1O9A - chains A and B; structure by solution NMR.

[Chain A]
Name: Fibronectin
Source organism: Homo sapiens
Notes: fragment: n-terminal f1 module pair, residues 48-140
Reference sequence: P02751 (FINC_HUMAN); residues 17-109 here correspond to UniProt positions 48-140 (UniProt number = residue number + 31)
Chain sequence (93 residues; numbered 17 to 109; the number before each row is that of its first residue):
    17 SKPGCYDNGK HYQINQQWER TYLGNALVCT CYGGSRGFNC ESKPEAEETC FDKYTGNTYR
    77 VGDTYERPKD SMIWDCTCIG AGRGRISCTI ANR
Disulfides: Cys21-Cys47, Cys45-Cys56, Cys66-Cys94, Cys92-Cys104

[Chain B]
Name: Fibronectin binding protein
Notes: fragment: b3 fibronectin-binding repeat, residues 1031-1066
Reference sequence: Q53971 (Q53971); residues 1-36 here correspond to UniProt positions 1031-1066 (UniProt number = residue number + 1030)
Chain sequence (36 residues; row label = number of the first residue in the row):
     1 EESLPTEQGQ SGSTTEVEDS KPKLSIHFDN EWPKED
Not modelled in the structure: 1-12

[Chain A / chain B interface]
Pairs across the interface - 43 pairs, chain A then chain B:
  Tyr22(A) - Trp32(B)
  Asn24(A) - Asn30(B)
  Tyr38(A) - Ile26(B)
  Tyr38(A) - Phe28(B)
  Asn41(A) - Leu24(B)
  Leu43(A) - Leu24(B)
  Gly50(A) - Trp32(B)
  Arg52(A) - His27(B)
  Phe54(A) - His27(B)
  Phe54(A) - Phe28(B)
  Asn55(A) - Ser25(B)
  Asn55(A) - Ile26(B)
  Asn55(A) - His27(B)
  Cys56(A) - Leu24(B)
  Cys56(A) - Ser25(B)
  Cys56(A) - Ile26(B)
  Glu57(A) - Leu24(B)
  Ser58(A) - Lys23(B)
  Ser58(A) - Leu24(B)
  Glu61(A) - Lys21(B)
  Tyr70(A) - Glu18(B)
  Trp90(A) - Thr14(B)
  Trp90(A) - Glu16(B)
  Arg99(A) - Lys21(B)
  Arg99(A) - Pro22(B)
  Arg99(A) - Lys23(B)
  Gly100(A) - Ser20(B)
  Gly100(A) - Lys21(B)
  Arg101(A) - Val17(B)
  Arg101(A) - Asp19(B)
  Arg101(A) - Ser20(B)
  Ile102(A) - Glu18(B)
  Ile102(A) - Asp19(B)
  Ile102(A) - Ser20(B)
  Ser103(A) - Val17(B)
  Cys104(A) - Thr15(B)
  Cys104(A) - Glu16(B)
  Cys104(A) - Val17(B)
  Cys104(A) - Glu18(B)
  Thr105(A) - Thr14(B)
  Thr105(A) - Thr15(B)
  Ile106(A) - Ser13(B)
  Ile106(A) - Thr14(B)
Other interface residues (no listed pair), chain A (29 interface residues in all): Cys21, Arg36, Gly53, Lys69, Cys92, Ala107
Other interface residues (no listed pair), chain B (19 interface residues in all): Pro33

[Overview]
Chain A and chain B form an interface of 29 and 19 residues respectively.
Chain A is Fibronectin (Homo sapiens) and chain B is Fibronectin binding protein; the structure, Solution
structure of the complex of 1F12F1 from fibronectin with B3 from FnBB from S. dysgalactiae, was determined by
solution NMR.
